1FPZ - chain A; structure by X-ray diffraction, 2.00 A resolution.

== Chain A ==
Protein: Cyclin-dependent kinase inhibitor 3
Organism: Homo sapiens
Notes: EC 3.1.3.48
UniProtKB: Q16667 (CDKN3_HUMAN); residue numbers follow UniProt; this construct covers 1-212
Chain sequence (212 residues; numbered 1 to 212; the number before each row is that of its first residue):
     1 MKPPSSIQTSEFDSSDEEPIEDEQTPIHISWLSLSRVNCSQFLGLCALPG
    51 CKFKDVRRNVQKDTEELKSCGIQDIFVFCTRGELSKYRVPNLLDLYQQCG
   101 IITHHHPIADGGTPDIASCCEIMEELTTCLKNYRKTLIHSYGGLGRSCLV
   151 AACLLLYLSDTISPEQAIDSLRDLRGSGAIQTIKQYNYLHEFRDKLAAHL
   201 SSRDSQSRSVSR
Disordered / not traced: 1-24, 201-212
Sequence notes: engineered mutation Ser140 (Cys in Q16667)
Swiss-Prot annotation at these positions:
  - region: Met1 to Leu34 (Interaction with CDK2)

== In short ==
Chain A is Cyclin-dependent kinase inhibitor 3 (Homo sapiens); the structure, Crystal structure analysis of
kinase associated phosphatase (kap) with a substitution of the catalytic site cysteine ..., was determined by
X-ray diffraction, deposited together with 1FQ1.
